PDB entry 2Z5U | X-ray diffraction, 2.25 A resolution | chain A

Chain A:
Molecule: Lysine-specific histone demethylase 1
From: Homo sapiens
Notes: EC 1.-.-.-; fragment: LSD1, residues 172-833
UniProtKB: O60341 (LSD1_HUMAN); residues 172-833 here = UniProt positions 172-833
Sequence (662 residues; row label = number of the first residue in the row):
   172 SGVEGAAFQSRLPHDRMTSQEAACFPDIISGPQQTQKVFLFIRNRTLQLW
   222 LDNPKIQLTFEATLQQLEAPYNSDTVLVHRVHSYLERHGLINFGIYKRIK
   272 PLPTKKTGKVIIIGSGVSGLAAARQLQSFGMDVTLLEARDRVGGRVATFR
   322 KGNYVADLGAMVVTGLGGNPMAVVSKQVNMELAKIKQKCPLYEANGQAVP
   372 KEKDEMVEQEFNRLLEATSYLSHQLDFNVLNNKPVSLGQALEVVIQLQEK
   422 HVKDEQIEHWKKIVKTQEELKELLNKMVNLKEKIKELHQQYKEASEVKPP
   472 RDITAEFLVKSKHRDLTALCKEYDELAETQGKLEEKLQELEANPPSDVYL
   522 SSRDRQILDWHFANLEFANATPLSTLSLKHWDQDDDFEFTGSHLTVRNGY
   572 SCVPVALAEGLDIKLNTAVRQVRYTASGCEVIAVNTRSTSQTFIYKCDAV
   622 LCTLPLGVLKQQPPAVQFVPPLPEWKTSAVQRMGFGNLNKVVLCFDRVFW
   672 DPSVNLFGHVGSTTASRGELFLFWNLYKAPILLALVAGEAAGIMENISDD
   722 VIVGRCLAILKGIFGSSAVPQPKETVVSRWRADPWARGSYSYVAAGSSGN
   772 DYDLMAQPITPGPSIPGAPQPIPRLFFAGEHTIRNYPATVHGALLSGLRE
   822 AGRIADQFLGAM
Not modelled in the structure: 465-473, 783-791, 832-833
Ligand contacts: FAD-trans-2-Phenylcyclopropylamine Adduct (FAJ): I284, G285, S286, G287, V288, S289, G290, L307, E308, A309, R310, G314, G315, R316, V317, L329, G330, A331, M332, V333, T335, F538, T588, A589, V590, T624, L625, P626, V637, L659, K661, W751, W756, S760, Y761, G800, E801, A809, T810, V811, H812, A814

In short:
Ligands of chain A: FAD-trans-2-Phenylcyclopropylamine Adduct.
Chain A is Lysine-specific histone demethylase 1 (Homo sapiens); the structure, Crystal structure of
Lysine-specific histone demethylase 1, was determined by X-ray diffraction, deposited together with 2EJR, 2Z3Y
and 2DW4.
